PDB entry 4Y5H | X-ray diffraction, 2.06 A resolution | chain A

== Chain A ==
Protein: Mitogen-activated protein kinase 10
Source organism: Homo sapiens
Notes: EC 2.7.11.24
UniProt: P53779 (MK10_HUMAN); residues 39-402 here = UniProt positions 39-402
Chain sequence (366 residues; row label = number of the first residue in the row):
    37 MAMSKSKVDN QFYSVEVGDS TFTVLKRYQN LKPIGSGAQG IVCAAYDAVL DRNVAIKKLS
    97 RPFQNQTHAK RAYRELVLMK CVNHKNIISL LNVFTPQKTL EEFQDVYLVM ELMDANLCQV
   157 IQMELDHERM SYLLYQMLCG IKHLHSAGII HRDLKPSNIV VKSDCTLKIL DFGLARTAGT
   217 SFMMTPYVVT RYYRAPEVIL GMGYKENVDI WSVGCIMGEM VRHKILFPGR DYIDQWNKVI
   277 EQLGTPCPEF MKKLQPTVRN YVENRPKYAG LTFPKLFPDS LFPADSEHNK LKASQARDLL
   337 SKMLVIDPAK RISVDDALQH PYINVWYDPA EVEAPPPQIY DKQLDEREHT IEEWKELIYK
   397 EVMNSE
Unresolved in the structure: 37-44, 215-216, 374-378, 401-402
Sequence notes: expression tag (37-38)
Residues lining bound ligands: 519 (1-(trans-4-{[7-oxo-8-(propan-2-yl)-7,8-dihydropyrido[2,3-d]pyrimidin-2-yl]amino}cyclohexyl)-3-propan-2-ylurea): I70, G71, V78, A91, I124, M146, E147, L148, M149, D150, A151, N152, Q155, V196, L206
From the paper describing this entry:
  - binding site for 519: I70, V78, A91, K93, I124, M146, L148, M149, A151, Q155, V196, L206

== In short ==
Bound to chain A: compound 519. From the paper: a binding site for 519 at I70, V78 and A91 among others.
Chain A is Mitogen-activated protein kinase 10 (Homo sapiens); the structure, Pyridopyrimidinone Derivatives
as Potent and Selective c-Jun N-Terminal Kinase (JNK) inhibitors, was determined by X-ray diffraction (same
publication as 4Y46).
